Entry 6F3J (X-ray diffraction, 2.20 A resolution); this record covers chain A.

== Chain A ==
Name: Glycogen phosphorylase, muscle form
Organism: Oryctolagus cuniculus
Notes: EC 2.4.1.1
Reference sequence: P00489 (PYGM_RABIT); residues 0-842 here correspond to UniProt positions 1-843 (UniProt number = residue number + 1)
Amino-acid sequence (843 residues; row label = number of the first residue in the row; numbering starts at 0):
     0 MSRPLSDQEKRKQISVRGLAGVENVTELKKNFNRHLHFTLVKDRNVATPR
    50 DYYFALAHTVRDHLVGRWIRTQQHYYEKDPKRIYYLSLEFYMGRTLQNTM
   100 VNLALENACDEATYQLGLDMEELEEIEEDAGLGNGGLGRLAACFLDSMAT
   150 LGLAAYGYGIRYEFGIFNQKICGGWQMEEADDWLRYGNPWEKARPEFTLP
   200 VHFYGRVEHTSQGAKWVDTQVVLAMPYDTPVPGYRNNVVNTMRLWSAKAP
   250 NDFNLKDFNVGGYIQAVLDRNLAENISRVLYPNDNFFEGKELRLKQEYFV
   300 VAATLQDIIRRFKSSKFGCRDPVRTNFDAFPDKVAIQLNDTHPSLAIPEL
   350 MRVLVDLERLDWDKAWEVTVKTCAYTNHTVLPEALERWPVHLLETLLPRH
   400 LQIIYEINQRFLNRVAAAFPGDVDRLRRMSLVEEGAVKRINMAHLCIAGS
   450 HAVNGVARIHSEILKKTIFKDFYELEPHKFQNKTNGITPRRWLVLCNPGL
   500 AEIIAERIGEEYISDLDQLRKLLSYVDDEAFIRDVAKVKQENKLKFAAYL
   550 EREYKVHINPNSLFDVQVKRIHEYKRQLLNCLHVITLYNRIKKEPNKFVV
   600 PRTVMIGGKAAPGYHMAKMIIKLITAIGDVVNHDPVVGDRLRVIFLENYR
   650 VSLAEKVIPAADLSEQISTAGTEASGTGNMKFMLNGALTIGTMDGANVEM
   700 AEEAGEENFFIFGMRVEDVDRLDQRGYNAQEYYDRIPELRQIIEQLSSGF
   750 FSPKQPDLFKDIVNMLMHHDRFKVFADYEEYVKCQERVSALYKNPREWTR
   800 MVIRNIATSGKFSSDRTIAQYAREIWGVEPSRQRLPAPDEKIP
Not modelled in the structure: 0-11, 255-260, 315-323, 837-842
Glycans and other covalent adducts: pyridoxal phosphate (PLP) linked to Lys680
Residues lining bound ligands:
  - CKQ (4-[4-[5-[(2S,3R,4R,5S,6R)-6-(hydroxymethyl)-3,4,5-tris(oxidanyl)oxan-2-yl]-4H-1,2,4-triazol-3-yl]phenyl]benzoic acid): Glu88, Gly135, Leu136, Leu139, Tyr280, Asn282, Asp283, Asn284, Phe285, Phe286, Glu287, Gly288, Arg292, His341, His377, Thr378, Ala383, Val455, Asn484, Tyr573, Glu672, Ala673, Ser674, Gly675, Thr676
  - inosinic acid (IMP): Asp42, Asn44, Val45, Gln71, Gln72, Tyr75, Arg242, Arg309, Arg310
  - pyridoxal phosphate (PLP): Tyr90, Gly134, Gly135, Arg138, Trp491, Val567, Lys568, Lys574, Tyr648, Arg649, Val650, Ala653, Gln665, Glu672, Gly675, Thr676, Gly677
UniProt features mapped onto this chain:
  - binding site (AMP): Asp42, Tyr75, Arg309 to Cys318
  - site: Cys108 (Involved in the association of subunits), Cys142 (Involved in the association of subunits), Tyr155 (Can be labeled by an AMP analog)
  - modified residue: Ser1 (N-acetylserine), Ser14 (Phosphoserine), Tyr203 (Phosphotyrosine), Tyr226 (Phosphotyrosine), Ser429 (Phosphoserine), Tyr472 (Phosphotyrosine), Ser513 (Phosphoserine), Lys680 (N6-(pyridoxal phosphate)lysine), Ser746 (Phosphoserine), Ser747 (Phosphoserine)

== In short ==
Bound to chain A: inosinic acid and compound CKQ. Covalently linked pyridoxal phosphate: at Lys680. Curated
annotation (UniProt) lists 12 AMP-binding residues.
Chain A is Glycogen phosphorylase, muscle form (Oryctolagus cuniculus); the structure, The crystal structure
of Glycogen Phosphorylase in complex with 10a, was determined by X-ray diffraction, deposited together with
6F3L, 6F3R, 6F3S and 6F3U.
